Entry 2FZ1 (X-ray diffraction, 2.90 A resolution); this record covers chains B and C of the 3 polymer chains in the assembly.

# Chain B (and C)
Name: Coat protein
Source organism: Turnip yellow mosaic virus
Notes: chain C of this document is another copy of the same molecule, construct and numbering; everything in this record applies to it too
UniProtKB: P20125 (COAT_TYMVA); residues 1-189 here = UniProt positions 1-189
Chain sequence (189 residues; row label = number of the first residue in the row):
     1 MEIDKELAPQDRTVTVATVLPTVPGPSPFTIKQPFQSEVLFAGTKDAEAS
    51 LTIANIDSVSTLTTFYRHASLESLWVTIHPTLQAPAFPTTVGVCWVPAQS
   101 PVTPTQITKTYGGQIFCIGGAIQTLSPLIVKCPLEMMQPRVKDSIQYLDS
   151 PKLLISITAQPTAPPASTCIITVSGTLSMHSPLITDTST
Construct notes: variant Q99 (Asn in P20125), Q123 (Asn in P20125), Q138 (Asn in P20125)

# How chain B and chain C interact
Pairs across the interface (47):
  V14(B) with P182(C)
  T15(B) with R67(C), hydrogen bond; S181(C), hydrogen bond (side chain-backbone); P182(C), hydrogen bond (side chain-backbone); I184(C)
  V16(B) with T22(C); V23(C), hydrophobic; R67(C), hydrogen bond (backbone-side chain); H68(C), hydrogen bond (backbone-side chain); S181(C), hydrogen bond (backbone-side chain)
  A17(B) with T22(C); V23(C), hydrogen bond (backbone-backbone); R67(C); H68(C); S144(C)
  T18(B) with L20(C); P21(C); T22(C); H68(C); D143(C), hydrogen bond; S144(C), hydrogen bond (backbone-side chain)
  V19(B) with L20(C); P21(C), hydrogen bond (backbone-backbone); V23(C), hydrophobic
  L20(B) with L20(C)
  P97(B) with I184(C)
  S100(B) with I184(C), hydrogen bond (side chain-backbone); T185(C)
  P101(B) with T185(C)
  V102(B) with T185(C); D186(C)
  Q106(B) with D186(C)
  K109(B) with T185(C); D186(C), salt bridge; T187(C)
  T110(B) with I184(C); T185(C)
  Y111(B) with I184(C), hydrophobic
  M136(B) with R67(C), hydrogen bond (backbone-side chain)
  Q146(B) with I145(C)
  Y147(B) with L20(C), hydrophobic; S144(C)
  L148(B) with D143(C); S144(C), hydrogen bond (backbone-backbone); I145(C)
  D149(B) with R67(C), salt bridge; S144(C), hydrogen bond
Other interface residues (no listed pair), chain B (26 interface residues in all): T13, P21, V96, Q99, M137, Q138
Other interface residues (no listed pair), chain C (21 interface residues in all): P26, P28, F29, R140, Q146, L183

# In short
26 residues of chain B face 21 of chain C across their interface, with 14 hydrogen bonds and 2 salt bridges.
Among the polar pairs are K109(B)-D186(C), D149(B)-R67(C) and T15(B)-R67(C).
Both chains are Coat protein (Turnip yellow mosaic virus). Entry 2FZ1 (Structure of Empty Head Turnip Yellow
Mosaic Virus (ATC) at 100 K) was determined by X-ray diffraction, deposited together with 2FZ2.
